PDB entry 7AO9 | electron microscopy, 6.10 A resolution (low resolution: residue-level contacts below are approximate; hydrogen-bond / salt-bridge calls are withheld) | chains C and B of the 5 polymer chains in the assembly

# Chain C
Molecule: Methyl-CpG-binding domain protein 2
Organism: Homo sapiens
UniProtKB: Q9UBB5 (MBD2_HUMAN); numbering as in UniProt (aligned over 1-411)
Chain sequence (411 residues; row label = number of the first residue in the row):
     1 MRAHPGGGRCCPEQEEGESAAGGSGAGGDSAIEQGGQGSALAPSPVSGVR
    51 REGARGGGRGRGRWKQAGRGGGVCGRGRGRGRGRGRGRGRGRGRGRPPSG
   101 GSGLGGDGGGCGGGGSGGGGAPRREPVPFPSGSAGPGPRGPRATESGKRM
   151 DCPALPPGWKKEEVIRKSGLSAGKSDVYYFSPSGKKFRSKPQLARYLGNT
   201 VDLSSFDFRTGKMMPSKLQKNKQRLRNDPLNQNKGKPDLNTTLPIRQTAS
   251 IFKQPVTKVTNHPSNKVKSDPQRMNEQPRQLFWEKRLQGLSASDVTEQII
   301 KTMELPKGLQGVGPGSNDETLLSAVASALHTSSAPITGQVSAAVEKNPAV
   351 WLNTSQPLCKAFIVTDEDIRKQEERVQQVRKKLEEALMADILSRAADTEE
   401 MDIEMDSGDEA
Not modelled in the structure: 1-148, 213-411
Swiss-Prot annotation at these positions:
  - modified residue (Phosphoserine): Ser-181, Ser-407

# Chain B
Molecule: Histone deacetylase 1
Organism: Homo sapiens
Notes: EC 3.5.1.98
UniProtKB: Q13547 (HDAC1_HUMAN); numbering as in UniProt (aligned over 1-482)
Chain sequence (482 residues; row label = number of the first residue in the row):
     1 MAQTQGTRRKVCYYYDGDVGNYYYGQGHPMKPHRIRMTHNLLLNYGLYRK
    51 MEIYRPHKANAEEMTKYHSDDYIKFLRSIRPDNMSEYSKQMQRFNVGEDC
   101 PVFDGLFEFCQLSTGGSVASAVKLNKQQTDIAVNWAGGLHHAKKSEASGF
   151 CYVNDIVLAILELLKYHQRVLYIDIDIHHGDGVEEAFYTTDRVMTVSFHK
   201 YGEYFPGTGDLRDIGAGKGKYYAVNYPLRDGIDDESYEAIFKPVMSKVME
   251 MFQPSAVVLQCGSDSLSGDRLGCFNLTIKGHAKCVEFVKSFNLPMLMLGG
   301 GGYTIRNVARCWTYETAVALDTEIPNELPYNDYFEYFGPDFKLHISPSNM
   351 TNQNTNEYLEKIKQRLFENLRMLPHAPGVQMQAIPEDAIPEESGDEDEDD
   401 PDKRISICSSDKRIACEEEFSDSEEEGEGGRKNSSNFKKAKRVKTEDEKE
   451 KDPEEKKEVTEEEKTKEEKPEAKGVKEEVKLA
Not modelled in the structure: 1-7, 377-482
Ion coordination: K+ site 1: Asp-174, Asp-176, His-178, Ser-197, Phe-198; Zn2+: Asp-176, His-178, Asp-264; K+ site 2: Phe-187, Thr-190, Val-193
Residues lining bound ligands: inositol hexakisphosphate (IHP): Tyr-23, Gly-27, His-28, Lys-31, Arg-270, Ile-305, Arg-306
Swiss-Prot annotation at these positions:
  - active site: His-141
  - binding site (1D-myo-inositol 1,4,5,6-tetrakisphosphate): Gly-27, Lys-31, Arg-270
  - binding site (Zn(2+)): Asp-176, His-178, Asp-264
  - modified residue: Lys-74 (N6-acetyllysine), Lys-220 (N6-acetyllysine), Cys-261 (S-nitrosocysteine), Cys-273 (S-nitrosocysteine), Ser-393 (Phosphoserine), Ser-406 (Phosphoserine), Ser-409 (Phosphoserine), Ser-421 (Phosphoserine), Ser-423 (Phosphoserine), Lys-432 (N6-methylated lysine)
  - cross-link (Glycyl lysine isopeptide (Lys-Gly)): Lys-74 (interchain with G-Cter in SUMO2), Lys-438 (interchain with G-Cter in SUMO2), Lys-444 (interchain with G-Cter in SUMO), Lys-456 (interchain with G-Cter in SUMO2), Lys-457 (interchain with G-Cter in SUMO2), Lys-473 (interchain with G-Cter in SUMO2), Lys-476 (interchain with G-Cter in SUMO), Lys-480 (interchain with G-Cter in SUMO2)
  - mutagenesis: Ala-136 to Gly-138 (Impaired protein deacetylase activity without affecting the protein decrotonylase activity), His-141 (H141A: Abolishes histone deacetylase and decrotonylase activities), Phe-287 (F287Y: Abolishes interaction with CHFR; when associated with I-297), Met-297 (M297I: Abolishes interaction with CHFR; when associated with Y-287), Glu-391 to Ala-482 (Strongly decreases deacetylase activity, and disrupts interaction with NuRD and SIN3 complexes), Ser-421 (S421A: Strongly decreases deacetylase activity, and disrupts interaction with NuRD and SIN3 complexes; S421D/E: Slightly decreases deacetylase activity), Ser-423 (S423A: Strongly decreases deacetylase activity, and disrupts interaction with NuRD and SIN3 complexes; S423D/E: Decreases deacetylase activity), Glu-424 to Glu-426 (Abolished histone deacetylase and decrotonylase activities), Glu-424 (E424A: Slightly decreases deacetylase activity, no effect on interaction with NuRD and SIN3 complexes), Glu-425 (E425A: No effect on deacetylase activity, no effect on interaction with NuRD and SIN3 complexes), Glu-426 (E426A: Decreases deacetylase activity, and disrupts interaction with NuRD and SIN3 complexes)

# Interface between chain C and chain B
Pairs across the interface - 16 pairs, chain C then chain B:
  Pro-153(C) / Met-84(B)
  Pro-153(C) / Met-91(B)
  Ala-154(C) / Met-84(B)
  Pro-157(C) / Ser-85(B)
  Lys-161(C) / Gln-26(B)
  Glu-163(C) / Gln-26(B)
  Asp-202(C) / Glu-98(B)
  Ser-205(C) / Glu-98(B)
  Ser-205(C) / Asp-99(B)
  Phe-206(C) / Glu-98(B)
  Arg-209(C) / Gln-26(B)
  Thr-210(C) / Gln-26(B)
  Thr-210(C) / Gly-27(B)
  Lys-212(C) / Gln-26(B)
  Lys-212(C) / Glu-98(B)
  Lys-212(C) / Pro-101(B)
Other interface residues (no listed pair), chain C (15 interface residues in all): Cys-152, Pro-156, Gly-158, Asp-207
Other interface residues (no listed pair), chain B (12 interface residues in all): Gly-25, His-28, Pro-81, Ser-88

# In short
Chain C and chain B form an interface of 15 and 12 residues respectively. Ligands of chain B: inositol
hexakisphosphate. Curated annotation (UniProt) lists active-site residue His-141(B), 3 residues binding
1D-myo-inositol 1,4,5,6-tetrakisphosphate, 3 Zn2+-binding residues and 13 mutagenesis sites on chain B.
Here chain C is Methyl-CpG-binding domain protein 2 and chain B is Histone deacetylase 1, both from Homo
sapiens. Entry 7AO9 (Structure of the core MTA1/HDAC1/MBD2 NURD deacetylase complex) was determined by
electron microscopy together with 7AO8 and 7AOA from the same study.
